PDB entry 3TBV | X-ray diffraction, 2.10 A resolution | chains A and I of the 3 polymer chains in the assembly

[Chain A]
Protein: H-2 class I histocompatibility antigen, D-B alpha chain
Organism: Mus musculus
UniProt: P01899 (HA11_MOUSE); aligned to UniProt positions 25-300 over residues 1-276 (the alignment contains insertions or deletions, so no single offset holds)
Chain sequence (276 residues; numbered 1 to 276; the number before each row is that of its first residue):
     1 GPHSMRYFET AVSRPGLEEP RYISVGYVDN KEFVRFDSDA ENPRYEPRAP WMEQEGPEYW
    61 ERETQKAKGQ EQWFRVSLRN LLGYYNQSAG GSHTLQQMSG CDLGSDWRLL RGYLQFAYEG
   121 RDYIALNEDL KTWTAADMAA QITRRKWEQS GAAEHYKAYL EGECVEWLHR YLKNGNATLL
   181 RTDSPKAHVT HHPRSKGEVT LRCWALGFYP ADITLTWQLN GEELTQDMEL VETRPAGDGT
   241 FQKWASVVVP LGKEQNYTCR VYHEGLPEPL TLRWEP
Disulfides: Cys101-Cys164, Cys203-Cys259

[Chain I]
Protein: Glycoprotein G1
UniProt: P07399 (GLYC_LYCVW); residues 1-9 here correspond to UniProt positions 33-41 (UniProt number = residue number + 32)
Chain sequence (9 residues; numbered 1 to 9; the number before each row is that of its first residue):
     1 KGPANFATM
Sequence notes: engineered mutation Gly2 (Ala34 in P07399), Pro3 (Val35 in P07399), Ala4 (Tyr36 in P07399), Met9 (Cys41 in P07399)
Swiss-Prot annotation at these positions:
  - site: Lys1 (Important for GP-C-mediated membrane fusion)

[How chain A and chain I interact]
Residue-residue contacts (44; chain A residue first):
  Met5(A) with Lys1(I)
  Tyr7(A) with Lys1(I), hydrogen bond (side chain-backbone); Gly2(I)
  Glu9(A) with Pro3(I)
  Arg62(A) with Lys1(I)
  Glu63(A) with Lys1(I), salt bridge; Gly2(I), hydrogen bond (side chain-backbone)
  Lys66(A) with Lys1(I); Gly2(I), hydrogen bond (side chain-backbone)
  Gln70(A) with Pro3(I); Ala4(I); Asn5(I), hydrogen bond (side chain-backbone)
  Trp73(A) with Asn5(I); Phe6(I), hydrogen bond (side chain-backbone); Ala7(I), hydrogen bond (side chain-backbone); Thr8(I); Met9(I), hydrophobic
  Ser77(A) with Thr8(I); Met9(I), hydrogen bond (side chain-backbone)
  Asn80(A) with Thr8(I); Met9(I), hydrogen bond (side chain-backbone)
  Leu81(A) with Met9(I), hydrophobic
  Tyr84(A) with Met9(I), hydrogen bond (side chain-backbone)
  Leu95(A) with Met9(I), hydrophobic
  Gln97(A) with Pro3(I); Asn5(I), hydrogen bond
  Ser99(A) with Pro3(I)
  Phe116(A) with Asn5(I); Met9(I), hydrophobic
  Tyr123(A) with Met9(I), hydrophobic
  Thr143(A) with Met9(I), hydrogen bond (side chain-backbone)
  Trp147(A) with Ala7(I), hydrogen bond (side chain-backbone); Thr8(I), hydrogen bond (side chain-backbone); Met9(I), hydrophobic
  Ser150(A) with Ala7(I)
  His155(A) with Phe6(I)
  Tyr156(A) with Asn5(I); Phe6(I), hydrogen bond (side chain-backbone)
  Tyr159(A) with Lys1(I), hydrogen bond (side chain-backbone); Gly2(I); Pro3(I)
  Glu163(A) with Lys1(I)
  Trp167(A) with Lys1(I)
  Tyr171(A) with Lys1(I), hydrogen bond (side chain-backbone)
Also at the interface, not in a pair above, chain A (32 interface residues in all): Tyr59, Phe74, Val76, Ile124, Lys146, Ala152

[Overview]
Chain A and chain I form an interface of 32 and 9 residues respectively, with 16 hydrogen bonds and 1 salt
bridge. Polar pairs include Glu63(A)-Lys1(I), Tyr7(A)-Lys1(I) and Glu63(A)-Gly2(I).
Here chain A is H-2 class I histocompatibility antigen, D-B alpha chain (Mus musculus) and chain I is
Glycoprotein G1. Entry 3TBV (CRYSTAL STRUCTURE OF THE MURINE CLASS I MAJOR HISTOCOMPATIBILITY COMPLEX H-2DB IN
COMPLEX WITH THE LCMV-DERIVED ...) was determined by X-ray diffraction.
